Entry 6W5D (X-ray diffraction, 2.00 A resolution); this record covers chains H and L.

== Chain H ==
Protein: RSB1 Fab Heavy Chain
From: Homo sapiens
Notes: antibody fragment or engineered binder
Sequence (283 residues; numbered -18 to 256 plus 8 insertion-coded residues; the number before each row is that of its first residue; a row labelled like 82A-82C holds insertion residues (82A, then the next letters in order); numbers below 1 keep their minus sign (Met-18 is residue -18)):
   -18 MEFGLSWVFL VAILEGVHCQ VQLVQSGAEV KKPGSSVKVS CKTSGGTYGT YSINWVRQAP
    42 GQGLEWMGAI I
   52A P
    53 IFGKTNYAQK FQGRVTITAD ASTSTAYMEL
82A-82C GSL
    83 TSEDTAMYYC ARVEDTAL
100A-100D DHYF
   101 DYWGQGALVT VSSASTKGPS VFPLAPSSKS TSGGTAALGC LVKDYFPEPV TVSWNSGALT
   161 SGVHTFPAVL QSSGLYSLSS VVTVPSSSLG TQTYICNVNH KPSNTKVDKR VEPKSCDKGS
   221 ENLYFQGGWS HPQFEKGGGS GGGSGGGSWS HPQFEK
Disordered / not traced: -18 to 0, 214-256
Cystine bridges: Cys22-Cys92, Cys140-Cys196
From the paper describing this entry:
  - conformationally variable residues (side-chain flip): Tyr29

== Chain L ==
Protein: RSB1 Fab Light Chain
From: Homo sapiens
Notes: antibody fragment or engineered binder
Sequence (236 residues; row label = number of the first residue in the row; note: 1 number in that range is skipped by the numbering (no residue carries it; nothing is unmodelled there); a row labelled like 27A-27C holds insertion residues (27A, then the next letters in order); numbers below 1 keep their minus sign (Met-19 is residue -19)):
   -19 METPAELLFL LLLWLPDTTG QSALTQPRS
    11 VSGSPGQSVT ISCTGTS
27A-27C GDV
    28 GTYNYVSWYQ QLPGKAPKLM IYDVTRRPSG VPDRFSGSKS GNTASLTISG LQADDEADYY
    88 CCSYAGTL
   95A T
    96 WVFGGGTKLT V
  106A L
   107 GQPKAAPSVT LFPPSSEELQ ANKATLVCLI SDFYPGAVTV AWKADSSPVK AGVETTTPSK
   167 QSNNKYAASS YLSLTPEQWK SHRSYSCQVT HEGSTVEKTV APTECS
Disordered / not traced: -19 to 0, 210-212
Cystine bridges: Cys23-Cys88, Cys134-Cys193
From the paper describing this entry:
  - conformationally variable residues (side-chain flip): Arg53
  - mutagenesis - Y32A: decreased binding to RSB1 (from molecular simulation)

== Interface between chain H and chain L ==
Residue-residue contacts - 66 pairs, chain H then chain L:
  Asn35(H) with Trp96(L)
  Val37(H) with Phe98(L), hydrophobic
  Gln39(H) with Gln38(L), hydrogen bond; Tyr87(L), hydrogen bond
  Gln43(H) with Tyr87(L), hydrogen bond (backbone-side chain)
  Gly44(H) with Tyr87(L); Gly100(L)
  Leu45(H) with Pro44(L), hydrophobic; Tyr87(L); Phe98(L)
  Trp47(H) with Leu95(L); Thr95A(L); Trp96(L); Phe98(L)
  Ala50(H) with Leu95(L)
  Asn58(H) with Thr94(L); Leu95(L), hydrogen bond (side chain-backbone); Thr95A(L), hydrogen bond
  Gln61(H) with Gln1(L)
  Tyr91(H) with Gln38(L), hydrogen bond; Lys42(L), hydrogen bond (side chain-backbone); Ala43(L), hydrophobic
  His100B(H) with Tyr32(L); Tyr91(L); Trp96(L), hydrogen bond (backbone-side chain)
  Tyr100C(H) with Ser34(L); Tyr36(L); Leu46(L), hydrophobic; Tyr49(L), hydrophobic
  Phe100D(H) with Tyr36(L), hydrogen bond (backbone-side chain); Leu46(L); Trp96(L), hydrophobic; Phe98(L), hydrophobic
  Trp103(H) with Tyr36(L); Pro44(L); Phe98(L), hydrophobic
  Gly104(H) with Ala43(L)
  Phe122(H) with Ser121(L); Glu124(L)
  Pro123(H) with Ser121(L); Glu123(L)
  Leu124(H) with Phe118(L), hydrophobic
  Ala125(H) with Phe118(L)
  Ala137(H) with Phe118(L)
  Leu141(H) with Tyr177(L), hydrophobic
  Asp144(H) with Lys129(L)
  His164(H) with Gln167(L); Ala173(L)
  Phe166(H) with Leu135(L), hydrophobic; Ile136(L); Ala173(L), hydrophobic; Ala174(L); Ser175(L)
  Pro167(H) with Thr162(L); Ser165(L)
  Ala168(H) with Thr162(L)
  Val169(H) with Thr162(L); Tyr177(L), hydrophobic
  Gln171(H) with Glu160(L)
  Ser172(H) with Glu160(L), hydrogen bond (backbone-side chain)
  Leu178(H) with Tyr177(L)
  Ser179(H) with Val133(L); Tyr177(L), hydrogen bond
  Val181(H) with Phe118(L), hydrophobic; Leu135(L), hydrophobic
  Lys209(H) with Glu123(L), salt bridge
Also at the interface, not in a pair above, chain H (45 interface residues in all): Ser33, Glu46, Ile52, Lys56, Thr57, Val95, Asp101, Leu138, Lys143, Leu170, Ser177
Also at the interface, not in a pair above, chain L (39 interface residues in all): Cys89, Gly99, Thr116, Thr131, Ser179

== Overview ==
Chain H and chain L form an interface of 45 and 39 residues respectively; the contacts include 11 hydrogen
bonds and 1 salt bridge. Among the polar pairs are Lys209(H)-Glu123(L), Gln39(H)-Gln38(L) and
Gln39(H)-Tyr87(L). From the paper: Y32A of chain L reduces binding to RSB1; conformational variability at
Tyr29(H) and Arg53(L).
Chain H is RSB1 Fab Heavy Chain and chain L is RSB1 Fab Light Chain, both from Homo sapiens; the structure,
Crystal Structure of Fab RSB1, was determined by X-ray diffraction together with 6W52 from the same study.
